Entry 6FJ4 (X-ray diffraction, 1.70 A resolution); this record covers chain A.

[Chain A]
Molecule: Endo-1,4-beta-xylanase Y
Source organism: Clostridium thermocellum
Notes: EC 3.2.1.8
UniProtKB: P51584 (XYNY_CLOTM); numbering as in UniProt (aligned over 803-1077)
Sequence (283 residues; each row starts with the number of its first residue):
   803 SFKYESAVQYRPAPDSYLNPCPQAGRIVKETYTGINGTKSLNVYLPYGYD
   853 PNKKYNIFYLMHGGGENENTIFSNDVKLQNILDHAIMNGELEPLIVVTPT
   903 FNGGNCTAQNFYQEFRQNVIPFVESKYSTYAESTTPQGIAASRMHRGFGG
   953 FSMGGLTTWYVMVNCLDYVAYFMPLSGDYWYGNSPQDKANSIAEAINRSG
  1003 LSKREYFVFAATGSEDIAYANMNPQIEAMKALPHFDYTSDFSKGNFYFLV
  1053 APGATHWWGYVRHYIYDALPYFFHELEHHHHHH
Construct notes: conflict Glu1017 (Asp in P51584), Asp1018 (His in P51584); expression tag (1078-1085)
Modified positions: Mse863, Mse889, Mse946, Mse955, Mse964, Mse975, Mse1024, Mse1031 (selenomethionine; parent Met); Ser954 (phosphoserine; SEP)
Metal / ion sites: Cd2+ site 1: Cys823, His886, Glu1017; Cd2+ site 2: Glu894, His1076, Glu1079, His1083, His1085; Cd2+ site 3: His947, His1080; Cd2+ site 4: Glu1007, His1082, His1084; Cd2+ site 5 near His1081 (its only coordinating residue here)

[Overview]
The Cd2+ site 1 is built by Cys823, His886 and Glu1017. The Cd2+ site 2 is built by Glu894, His1076, Glu1079,
His1083 and His1085.
Chain A is Endo-1,4-beta-xylanase Y (Clostridium thermocellum); the structure, Structure of FAE solved by SAD
from data collected at the peak of the Selenium absorption ..., was determined by X-ray diffraction (same
publication as 6FID, 6FJ6, 6FJ2, 6FJ8 and 6FJ9).
